Entry 4CL2 (X-ray diffraction, 1.63 A resolution); this record covers chain A.

Chain A:
Name: Periplasmic solute binding protein
Source organism: Candidatus liberibacter asiaticus
UniProtKB: C6XF58 (C6XF58_LIBAP); residues 1-275 here correspond to UniProt positions 20-294 (UniProt number = residue number + 19)
Amino-acid sequence (275 residues; row label = number of the first residue in the row):
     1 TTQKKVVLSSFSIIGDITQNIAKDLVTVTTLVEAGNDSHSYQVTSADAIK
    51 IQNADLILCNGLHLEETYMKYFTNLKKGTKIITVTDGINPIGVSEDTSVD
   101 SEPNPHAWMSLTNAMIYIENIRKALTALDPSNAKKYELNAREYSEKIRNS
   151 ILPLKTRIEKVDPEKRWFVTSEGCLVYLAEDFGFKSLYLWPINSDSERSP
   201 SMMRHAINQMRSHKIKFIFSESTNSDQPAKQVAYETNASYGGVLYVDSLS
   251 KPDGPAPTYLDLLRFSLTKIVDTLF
Unresolved in the structure: 1-3, 96-100, 195-197
Metal / ion sites: Mn2+: H106, E172, D247

Overview:
H106, E172 and D247 coordinate Mn2+.
Chain A is Periplasmic solute binding protein (Candidatus liberibacter asiaticus); the structure, structure of
periplasmic metal binding protein from candidatus liberibacter asiaticus, was determined by X-ray diffraction
(same publication as 4UDN and 4UDO).
